4V86 - chains F and J of the 60 polymer chains in the assembly; structure by X-ray diffraction, 3.00 A resolution.

[Chain F (and J)]
Protein: Capsid protein VP1
From: Adeno-associated virus - 6
Notes: chain J of this document is another copy of the same molecule, construct and numbering; everything in this record applies to it too
Reference sequence: O56137 (O56137_9VIRU); residues 217-736 here = UniProt positions 217-736
Amino-acid sequence (520 residues; row label = number of the first residue in the row):
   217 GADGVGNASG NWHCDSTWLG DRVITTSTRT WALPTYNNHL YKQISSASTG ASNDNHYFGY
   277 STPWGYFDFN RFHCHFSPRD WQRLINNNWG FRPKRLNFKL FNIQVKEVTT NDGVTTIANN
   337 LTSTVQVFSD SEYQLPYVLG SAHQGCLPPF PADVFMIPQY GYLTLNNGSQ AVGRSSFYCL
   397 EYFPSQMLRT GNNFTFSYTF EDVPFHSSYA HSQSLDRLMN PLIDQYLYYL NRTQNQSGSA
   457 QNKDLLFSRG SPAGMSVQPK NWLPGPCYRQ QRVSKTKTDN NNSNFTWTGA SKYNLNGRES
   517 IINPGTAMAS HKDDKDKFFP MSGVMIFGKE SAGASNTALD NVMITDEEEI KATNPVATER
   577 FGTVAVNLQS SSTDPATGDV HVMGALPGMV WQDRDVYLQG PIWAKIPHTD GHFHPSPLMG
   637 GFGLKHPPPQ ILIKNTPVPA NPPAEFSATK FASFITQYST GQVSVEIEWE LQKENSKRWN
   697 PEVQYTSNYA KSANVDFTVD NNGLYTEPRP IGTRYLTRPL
What the authors report for this chain:
  - mutagenesis - K459S, K493S, K531E (140 +/- 10 mM NaCl), R576Q: decreased binding to heparin

[Chain F / chain J interface]
Pairs across the interface - 117 pairs, chain F then chain J:
  Val221(F) - Thr338(J)
  Val221(F) - Arg405(J)  hydrogen bond (backbone-side chain)
  Gly222(F) - Val221(J)
  Gly222(F) - Arg405(J)
  Gly222(F) - Thr406(J)
  Gly222(F) - Gly407(J)  hydrogen bond (backbone-backbone)
  Gly222(F) - Asn408(J)
  Asn223(F) - Ala218(J)
  Asn223(F) - Arg405(J)
  Asn223(F) - Asn408(J)  hydrogen bond
  Ala224(F) - Met403(J)
  Ala224(F) - Arg405(J)
  Ala224(F) - Asn408(J)
  Gly226(F) - Met403(J)
  Asn227(F) - Ser401(J)
  Asn227(F) - Gln402(J)
  Asn227(F) - Met403(J)  hydrogen bond (side chain-backbone)
  Trp228(F) - Gln342(J)
  Trp228(F) - Glu397(J)  hydrogen bond (side chain-backbone)
  Trp228(F) - Phe399(J)
  Trp228(F) - Pro400(J)
  Trp228(F) - Ser401(J)  hydrogen bond (backbone-backbone)
  Trp228(F) - Met403(J)
  Cys230(F) - Glu397(J)  hydrogen bond (side chain-backbone)
  Cys230(F) - Tyr398(J)
  Cys230(F) - Phe399(J)  hydrogen bond (backbone-backbone)
  Cys230(F) - Pro400(J)
  Asp231(F) - Pro400(J)
  Ser232(F) - Tyr398(J)  hydrogen bond
  Thr246(F) - Pro653(J)
  Ala248(F) - Pro655(J)  hydrophobic
  Pro250(F) - Pro658(J)  hydrophobic
  Pro250(F) - Pro659(J)
  Tyr252(F) - Ala660(J)
  Tyr252(F) - Phe662(J)
  Asp296(F) - Tyr398(J)  hydrogen bond
  Asn318(F) - Met403(J)  hydrogen bond
  Asn318(F) - Arg405(J)  hydrogen bond (backbone-side chain)
  Ile319(F) - Arg405(J)  hydrogen bond (backbone-side chain)
  Gln320(F) - Thr338(J)  hydrogen bond
  Gln320(F) - Ser339(J)
  Gln320(F) - Arg405(J)
  Lys322(F) - Asn336(J)
  Lys322(F) - Val654(J)
  Lys322(F) - Ile671(J)
  Val330(F) - Asn327(J)
  Ile333(F) - Glu323(J)
  Asn335(F) - Asn336(J)
  Asn335(F) - Thr338(J)  hydrogen bond
  Leu337(F) - Thr338(J)
  Gln360(F) - Phe662(J)
  Gln360(F) - Ala664(J)
  Gly361(F) - Phe662(J)
  Phe366(F) - Tyr257(J)  hydrophobic
  Phe366(F) - Phe393(J)  hydrophobic
  Phe366(F) - Cys395(J)  hydrophobic
  Pro367(F) - Cys395(J)  hydrophobic
  Pro367(F) - Glu397(J)
  Ala368(F) - Tyr257(J)  hydrophobic
  Ala368(F) - Glu397(J)
  Asp369(F) - Lys666(J)  salt bridge
  Val370(F) - Pro653(J)  hydrophobic
  Val370(F) - Pro655(J)  hydrophobic
  Val370(F) - Phe667(J)
  Val370(F) - Phe670(J)  hydrophobic
  Met372(F) - Pro658(J)  hydrophobic
  Met372(F) - Pro659(J)
  Met372(F) - Glu661(J)
  Met372(F) - Phe662(J)
  Met372(F) - Ser663(J)  hydrogen bond (side chain-backbone)
  Ile373(F) - Phe662(J)
  Pro374(F) - Phe662(J)  hydrophobic
  Thr406(F) - Thr338(J)
  Thr406(F) - Arg405(J)  hydrogen bond
  Tyr674(F) - Pro655(J)  hydrogen bond (side chain-backbone)
  Tyr674(F) - Ala656(J)
  Tyr674(F) - Asn657(J)
  Tyr674(F) - Pro658(J)
  Tyr674(F) - Ile671(J)
  Thr676(F) - Pro655(J)
  Gln678(F) - Met403(J)
  Gln678(F) - Thr652(J)
  Asn704(F) - Gly389(J)  hydrogen bond (backbone-backbone)
  Tyr705(F) - Val388(J)
  Tyr705(F) - Gly389(J)  hydrogen bond (backbone-backbone)
  Tyr705(F) - Arg390(J)
  Ala706(F) - Val388(J)
  Ala706(F) - Gly389(J)
  Lys707(F) - Asn383(J)
  Lys707(F) - Gln386(J)
  Lys707(F) - Ala387(J)
  Ser708(F) - Gln386(J)
  Ser708(F) - Ala387(J)  hydrogen bond (backbone-backbone)
  Ala709(F) - Gln259(J)
  Ala709(F) - Phe274(J)
  Ala709(F) - Gln386(J)
  Asn710(F) - Gln259(J)  hydrogen bond
  Val711(F) - Phe274(J)  hydrophobic
  Val711(F) - Tyr276(J)
  Val711(F) - Ala387(J)  hydrophobic
  Val711(F) - Ser391(J)
  Phe713(F) - Phe393(J)
  Thr714(F) - Tyr276(J)  hydrogen bond
  Thr714(F) - Phe393(J)
  Val715(F) - Tyr257(J)
  Val715(F) - Lys258(J)
  Val715(F) - Gln259(J)
  Val715(F) - Tyr276(J)
  Asp716(F) - Lys258(J)
  Asp716(F) - Gln259(J)  hydrogen bond (backbone-backbone)
  Asn717(F) - Lys258(J)
  Asn717(F) - Gln259(J)
  Asn718(F) - Leu256(J)
  Gly719(F) - Leu256(J)
  Gly719(F) - Tyr257(J)
  Gly719(F) - Lys666(J)  hydrogen bond (backbone-side chain)
  Leu720(F) - Lys666(J)
Also at the interface, not in a pair above, chain F (65 interface residues in all): His229, Trp247, Leu249, His291, Ser293, Phe317, Val324, Thr332, Gln375, Gly407, Ser703, Tyr721
Also at the interface, not in a pair above, chain J (57 interface residues in all): Asp219, Gly220, His255, Leu337, Thr340, Leu404

[In short]
Chain F and chain J form an interface of 65 and 57 residues respectively; the contacts include 25 hydrogen
bonds and 1 salt bridge. Polar pairs include Asp369(F)-Lys666(J), Val221(F)-Arg405(J) and Asn223(F)-Asn408(J).
The paper reports that K459S, K493S and K531E of chain F, among others, reduce binding to heparin.
Both chains are Capsid protein VP1 (Adeno-associated virus - 6). Entry 4V86 (Structure-function Analysis of
Receptor-binding in Adeno-Associated Virus Serotype 6 (AAV-6)) was determined by X-ray diffraction together
with 3SHM from the same study.
